PDB entry 5MZ5 | X-ray diffraction, 2.15 A resolution | chains A and C of the 4 polymer chains in the assembly

== Chain A (and C) ==
Protein: ALDH21)
Organism: Physcomitrella patens subsp. patens
Notes: chain C of this document is another copy of the same molecule, construct and numbering; everything in this record applies to it too
UniProtKB: A9SS48 (A9SS48_PHYPA); numbering as in UniProt (aligned over 1-497)
Chain sequence (515 residues; row label = number of the first residue in the row; numbers below 1 keep their minus sign (Met-17 is residue -17)):
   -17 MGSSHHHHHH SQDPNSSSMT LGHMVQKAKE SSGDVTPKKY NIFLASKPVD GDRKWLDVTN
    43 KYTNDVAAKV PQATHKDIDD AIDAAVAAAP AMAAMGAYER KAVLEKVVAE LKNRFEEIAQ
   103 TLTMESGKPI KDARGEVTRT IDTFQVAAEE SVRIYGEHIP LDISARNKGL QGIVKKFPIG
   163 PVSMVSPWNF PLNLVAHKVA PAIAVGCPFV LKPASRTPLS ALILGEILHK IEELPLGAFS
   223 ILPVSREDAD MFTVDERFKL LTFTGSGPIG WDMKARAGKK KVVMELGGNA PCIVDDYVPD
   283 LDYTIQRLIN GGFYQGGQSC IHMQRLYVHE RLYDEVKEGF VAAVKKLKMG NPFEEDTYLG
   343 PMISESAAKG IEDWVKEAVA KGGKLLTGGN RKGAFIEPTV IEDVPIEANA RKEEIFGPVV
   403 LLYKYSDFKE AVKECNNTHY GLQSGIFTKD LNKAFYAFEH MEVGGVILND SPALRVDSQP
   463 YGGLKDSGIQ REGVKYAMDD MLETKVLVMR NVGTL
Disordered / not traced: -17 to 16
Construct notes: initiating methionine (-17); expression tag (-16 to 0)

== Chain A / chain C interface ==
Pairs across the interface (40):
  Lys83(A) - Gln127(C)
  Lys83(A) - Glu131(C)  salt bridge
  Gln127(A) - Lys83(C)
  Val128(A) - Arg135(C)
  Glu131(A) - Lys83(C)  salt bridge
  Glu131(A) - Glu131(C)
  Glu131(A) - Arg135(C)  salt bridge
  Glu132(A) - Arg135(C)  salt bridge
  Arg135(A) - Val128(C)
  Arg135(A) - Glu131(C)  salt bridge
  Arg135(A) - Glu132(C)  salt bridge
  Arg135(A) - Arg135(C)
  Tyr137(A) - Lys477(C)  hydrogen bond
  Phe410(A) - Leu497(C)  hydrophobic
  Lys411(A) - Leu497(C)
  Leu433(A) - Val494(C)  hydrophobic
  Asn434(A) - Asn493(C)
  Asn434(A) - Val494(C)
  Asn434(A) - Gly495(C)  hydrogen bond (side chain-backbone)
  Asn434(A) - Thr496(C)  hydrogen bond (side chain-backbone)
  Asn434(A) - Leu497(C)
  Lys435(A) - Leu497(C)
  Phe437(A) - Val494(C)  hydrophobic
  Phe437(A) - Gly495(C)
  Tyr438(A) - Gly495(C)
  Tyr438(A) - Leu497(C)  hydrophobic
  Lys477(A) - Tyr137(C)  hydrogen bond
  Asn493(A) - Asn434(C)
  Val494(A) - Leu433(C)  hydrophobic
  Val494(A) - Asn434(C)
  Val494(A) - Phe437(C)  hydrophobic
  Gly495(A) - Asn434(C)  hydrogen bond (backbone-side chain)
  Gly495(A) - Phe437(C)
  Gly495(A) - Tyr438(C)
  Thr496(A) - Asn434(C)  hydrogen bond (backbone-side chain)
  Leu497(A) - Phe410(C)  hydrophobic
  Leu497(A) - Lys411(C)
  Leu497(A) - Asn434(C)
  Leu497(A) - Lys435(C)
  Leu497(A) - Tyr438(C)  hydrophobic
Also at the interface, not in a pair above, chain A (22 interface residues in all): Val134, Met491
Also at the interface, not in a pair above, chain C (22 interface residues in all): Val134, Met491

== Overview ==
Chain A and chain C each contribute 22 residues to their interface, with 6 hydrogen bonds and 6 salt bridges.
Polar contacts include Lys83(A)-Glu131(C), Glu131(A)-Arg135(C) and Glu132(A)-Arg135(C).
Both chains are ALDH21) (Physcomitrella patens subsp. patens). Entry 5MZ5 (Crystal structure of aldehyde
dehydrogenase 21 (ALDH21) from Physcomitrella patens in its apoform) was determined by X-ray diffraction
together with 5MZ8 and 5N5S from the same study.
